5VSU - chains D and H of the 9 polymer chains in the assembly; structure by X-ray diffraction, 3.10 A resolution.

== Chain D ==
Protein: U6 snRNA-associated Sm-like protein LSm4
Organism: Saccharomyces cerevisiae (strain ATCC 204508 / S288c)
UniProt: P40070 (LSM4_YEAST); residues 1-93 here = UniProt positions 1-93
Chain sequence (96 residues; each row starts with the number of its first residue; numbers below 1 keep their minus sign (Met-2 is residue -2)):
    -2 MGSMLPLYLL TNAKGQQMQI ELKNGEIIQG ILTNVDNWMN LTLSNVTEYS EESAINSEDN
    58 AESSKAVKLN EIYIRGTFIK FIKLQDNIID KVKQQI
Not modelled in the structure: -2 to 1, 47-64, 85-93
Sequence notes: initiating methionine (-2); expression tag (-1 to 0)
Curated features (UniProtKB/Swiss-Prot):
  - mutagenesis: Arg72 (R72A: Slightly reduces affinity for poly-U RNA ends)

== Chain H ==
Protein: U6 snRNA-associated Sm-like protein LSm8
Organism: Saccharomyces cerevisiae (strain ATCC 204508 / S288c)
UniProt: P47093 (LSM8_YEAST); residue numbers follow UniProt; this construct covers 1-109
Chain sequence (111 residues; numbered -1 to 109; the number before each row is that of its first residue; numbers below 1 keep their minus sign (Gly-1 is residue -1)):
    -1 GSMSATLKDY LNKRVVIIKV DGECLIASLN GFDKNTNLFI TNVFNRISKE FICKAQLLRG
    59 SEIALVGLID AENDDSLAPI DEKKVPMLKD TKNKIENEHV IWEKVYESKT K
Not modelled in the structure: -1 to 1, 45-46, 70-74, 109
Sequence notes: expression tag (-1 to 0)
Curated features (UniProtKB/Swiss-Prot):
  - mutagenesis: Arg57 (R57A: Reduces affinity for poly-U RNA ends), Lys87 to Lys92 (Decreases binding affinity for U6 snRNA)

== How chain D and chain H interact ==
Residue-residue contacts (29):
  Leu2(D) - Phe30(H)
  Pro3(D) - Phe30(H)
  Pro3(D) - Asp31(H)
  Pro3(D) - Asn35(H)
  Pro3(D) - Leu55(H)  hydrophobic
  Leu6(D) - Phe37(H)  hydrophobic
  Leu7(D) - Leu55(H)  hydrophobic
  Lys20(D) - Glu60(H)  salt bridge
  Trp35(D) - Arg57(H)
  Met36(D) - Leu55(H)  hydrophobic
  Met36(D) - Arg57(H)
  Gly73(D) - Arg57(H)  hydrogen bond (backbone-side chain)
  Thr74(D) - Arg57(H)
  Ile76(D) - Arg57(H)
  Lys77(D) - Lys17(H)
  Lys77(D) - Arg57(H)  hydrogen bond (backbone-backbone)
  Lys77(D) - Glu60(H)
  Phe78(D) - Lys17(H)
  Phe78(D) - Gln54(H)
  Phe78(D) - Leu55(H)
  Phe78(D) - Leu56(H)  hydrophobic
  Ile79(D) - Gln54(H)
  Ile79(D) - Leu55(H)  hydrogen bond (backbone-backbone)
  Lys80(D) - Ile50(H)
  Lys80(D) - Gln54(H)
  Leu81(D) - Ala53(H)  hydrogen bond (backbone-backbone)
  Leu81(D) - Gln54(H)
  Leu81(D) - Leu55(H)
  Asp83(D) - Lys52(H)  hydrogen bond (side chain-backbone)
Other interface residues (no listed pair), chain D (18 interface residues in all): Leu4, Gln82
Other interface residues (no listed pair), chain H (19 interface residues in all): Asp19, Asn28, Gly29, Cys51, Ser59, Lys90

== In short ==
Chain D and chain H form an interface of 18 and 19 residues respectively; the contacts include 5 hydrogen
bonds and 1 salt bridge. Among the polar pairs are Lys20(D)-Glu60(H), Gly73(D)-Arg57(H) and Asp83(D)-Lys52(H).
Chain D is U6 snRNA-associated Sm-like protein LSm4 and chain H is U6 snRNA-associated Sm-like protein LSm8,
both from Saccharomyces cerevisiae (strain ATCC 204508 / S288c); the structure, Structure of yeast U6 snRNP
with 2'-phosphate terminated U6 RNA, was determined by X-ray diffraction, deposited together with 6ASO.
